8ETT - chains D and I of the 8 polymer chains in the assembly; structure by electron microscopy, 6.68 A resolution (low resolution: residue-level contacts below are approximate; hydrogen-bond / salt-bridge calls are withheld).

== Chain D ==
Molecule: Histone H2B 1.1
From: Xenopus laevis
UniProtKB: P02281 (H2B11_XENLA); residues 2-123 here correspond to UniProt positions 5-126 (UniProt number = residue number + 3)
Amino-acid sequence (123 residues; each row starts with the number of its first residue):
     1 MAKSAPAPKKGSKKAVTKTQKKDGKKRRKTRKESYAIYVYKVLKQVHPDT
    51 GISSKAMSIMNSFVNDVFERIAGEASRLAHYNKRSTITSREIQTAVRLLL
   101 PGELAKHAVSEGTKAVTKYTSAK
Unresolved in the structure: 1-28
Sequence notes: initiating methionine (1); engineered mutation Thr30 (Ser33 in P02281)
Curated features (UniProtKB/Swiss-Prot):
  - modified residue: Lys3 (N6-acetyllysine), Lys10 (N6-acetyllysine), Ser12 (Phosphoserine), Lys13 (N6-acetyllysine), Lys18 (N6-acetyllysine)
  - glycosylation: Ser110 (O-linked (GlcNAc) serine)
  - cross-link: Lys118 (Glycyl lysine isopeptide (Lys-Gly) (interchain with G-Cter in ubiquitin))

== Chain I ==
Molecule: 227-nt DNA strand
Sequence (227 nucleotides; row label = number of the first residue in the row; numbers below 1 keep their minus sign (DC-73 is residue -73)):
   -73 CTGGAGAATCCCGGTGCCGAGGCCGCTCAATTGGTCGTAGACAGCTCTAG
   -23 CACCGCTTAAACGCACGTACGCGCTGTCCCCCGCGTTTTAACCGCCAAGG
    27 GGATTACTCCCTAGTCTCCAGGCACGTGTCAGATATATACATCCTGTGCA
    77 TGTATTGAACAGCGACCTTGCCGGTGCCAGTCGGATAGTGTTCCGAGCTC
   127 CCACTCTAGAGGATCCCCGGGTACCGA
Unresolved in the structure: -73, 38-153

== How chain D and chain I interact ==
Residue-residue contacts - 12 pairs, chain D then chain I:
  Thr30(D) with DT30(I)
  Arg31(D) with DC-46(I); DA-45(I)
  Tyr40(D) with DG-53(I); DG-52(I)
  Ile52(D) with DA-54(I); DG-53(I)
  Ser53(D) with DA-54(I)
  Ser54(D) with DA-54(I)
  Arg84(D) with DG-34(I)
  Ser85(D) with DG-34(I)
  Thr86(D) with DG-34(I)
Also at the interface, not in a pair above, chain D (12 interface residues in all): Gly51, Met57, Lys83
Also at the interface, not in a pair above, chain I (9 interface residues in all): DA-35, DA-33

== Overview ==
12 residues of chain D and 9 residues of chain I are in contact.
Chain D is Histone H2B 1.1 (Xenopus laevis) and chain I is a 227-nt DNA strand; the structure, Class1 of the
INO80-Hexasome complex, was determined by electron microscopy together with 8ETS, 8ETU, 8ETV, 8ETW, 8EU9,
8EUE, 8EUF and 8EUJ from the same study.
